PDB entry 1PTU | X-ray diffraction, 2.60 A resolution | chains A and B

Chain A:
Protein: Protein tyrosine phosphatase 1B
Source organism: Homo sapiens
Notes: EC 3.1.3.48
UniProtKB: P18031 (PTN1_HUMAN); residues 1-321 here = UniProt positions 1-321
Amino-acid sequence (321 residues; each row starts with the number of its first residue):
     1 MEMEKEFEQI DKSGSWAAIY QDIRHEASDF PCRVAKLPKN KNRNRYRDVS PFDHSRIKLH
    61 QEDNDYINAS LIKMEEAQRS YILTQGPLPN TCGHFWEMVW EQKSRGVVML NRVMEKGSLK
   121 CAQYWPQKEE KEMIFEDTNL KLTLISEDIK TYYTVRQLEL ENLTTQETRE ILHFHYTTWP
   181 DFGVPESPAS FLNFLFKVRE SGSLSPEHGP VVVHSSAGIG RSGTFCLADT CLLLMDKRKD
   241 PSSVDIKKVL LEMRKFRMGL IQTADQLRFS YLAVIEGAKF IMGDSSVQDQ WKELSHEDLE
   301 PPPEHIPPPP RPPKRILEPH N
Unresolved in the structure: 1, 299-321
Differences from the reference sequence: conflict Thr151 (Ser in P18031); engineered mutation Ser215 (Cys in P18031)
Curated features (UniProtKB/Swiss-Prot):
  - binding site (substrate): Asp181, Gln262
  - modified residue: Met1 (N-acetylmethionine), Tyr20 (Phosphotyrosine), Ser50 (Phosphoserine), Tyr66 (Phosphotyrosine), Ser242 (Phosphoserine), Ser243 (Phosphoserine)

Chain B:
Protein: Phosphotyrosine-containing hexa-peptide
Amino-acid sequence (7 residues; each row starts with the number of its first residue):
   401 DADEYLX
Modified residues: Tyr405 (o-phosphotyrosine; PTR); NH2 (amino group) at position 407

Chain A / chain B interface:
Residue-residue contacts (24):
  Tyr46(A) with Asp403(B); Glu404(B); Tyr405(B)
  Arg47(A) with Asp401(B), hydrogen bond (side chain-backbone); Asp403(B), salt bridge; Glu404(B), salt bridge
  Asp48(A) with Asp403(B); Glu404(B); Tyr405(B), hydrogen bond (side chain-backbone); Leu406(B), hydrogen bond (side chain-backbone)
  Val49(A) with Leu406(B), hydrophobic
  Asp181(A) with Tyr405(B)
  Phe182(A) with Tyr405(B); NH2_407(B)
  Ser215(A) with Tyr405(B)
  Ser216(A) with Tyr405(B)
  Ala217(A) with Tyr405(B)
  Gly218(A) with Tyr405(B)
  Ile219(A) with Tyr405(B); Leu406(B), hydrophobic
  Gly220(A) with Tyr405(B)
  Arg221(A) with Tyr405(B)
  Gln262(A) with Tyr405(B); Leu406(B)
Interface residues without a listed pair, chain A (15 interface residues in all): Arg45

Overview:
15 residues of chain A face 6 of chain B across their interface; the contacts include 3 hydrogen bonds and 2
salt bridges. Among the polar pairs are Arg47(A)-Asp403(B), Arg47(A)-Glu404(B) and Arg47(A)-Asp401(B). Curated
annotation (UniProt) lists substrate-binding residues Asp181(A) and Gln262(A) on chain A.
Chain A is Protein tyrosine phosphatase 1B (Homo sapiens) and chain B is Phosphotyrosine-containing
hexa-peptide; the structure, Crystal structure of protein tyrosine phosphatase 1B complexed with
phosphotyrosine-containing hexa-peptide (DADEPYL-NH2), was determined by X-ray diffraction together with 1PTT
and 1PTV from the same study.
